PDB entry 7OVE | X-ray diffraction, 1.92 A resolution | chain A

[Chain A]
Name: Metallo-beta-lactamase VIM-2-like protein
Organism: Pseudomonas aeruginosa
UniProt: B8QIQ9 (B8QIQ9_PSEAI); residues 27-266 here = UniProt positions 27-266
Sequence (240 residues; numbered 27 to 266; the number before each row is that of its first residue):
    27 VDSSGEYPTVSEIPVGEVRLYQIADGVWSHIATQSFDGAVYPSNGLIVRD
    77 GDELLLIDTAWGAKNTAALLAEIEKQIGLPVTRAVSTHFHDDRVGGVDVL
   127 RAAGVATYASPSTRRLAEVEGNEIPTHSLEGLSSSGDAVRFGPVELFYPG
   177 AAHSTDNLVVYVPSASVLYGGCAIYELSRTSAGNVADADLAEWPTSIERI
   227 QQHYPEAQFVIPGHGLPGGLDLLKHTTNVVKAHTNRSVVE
Disordered / not traced: 27-31, 264-266
Bound ions: Zn2+ site 1: His114, His116, His179 (together with unknown ligand); Zn2+ site 2: Asp118, Cys198, His240 (together with unknown ligand); Zn2+ site 3: His153, His251 (together with acetate ion)

[Overview]
His114, His116 and His179 coordinate Zn2+ site 1. Asp118, Cys198 and His240 coordinate Zn2+ site 2.
Chain A is Metallo-beta-lactamase VIM-2-like protein (Pseudomonas aeruginosa); the structure, Crystal
structure of the VIM-2 acquired metallo-beta-Lactamase in Complex with compound 10 (JMV-7210), was determined
by X-ray diffraction, deposited together with 7OVF and 7OVH.
